Entry 7FBP (X-ray diffraction, 1.99 A resolution); this record covers chains A and B.

# Chain A
Name: Coagulation factor XIIa light chain
Organism: Homo sapiens
Reference sequence: P00748 (FA12_HUMAN); residues 373-613 here = UniProt positions 373-613
Sequence (241 residues; numbered 373 to 613; the number before each row is that of its first residue):
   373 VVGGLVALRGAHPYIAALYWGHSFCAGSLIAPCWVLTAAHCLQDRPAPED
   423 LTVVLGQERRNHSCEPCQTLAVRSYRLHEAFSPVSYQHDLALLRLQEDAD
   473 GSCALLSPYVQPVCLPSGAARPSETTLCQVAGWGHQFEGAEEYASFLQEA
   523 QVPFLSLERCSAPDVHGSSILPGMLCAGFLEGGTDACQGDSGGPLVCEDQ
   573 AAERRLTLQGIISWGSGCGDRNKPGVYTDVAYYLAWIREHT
Not modelled in the structure: 490-496
Cystine bridges: Cys397-Cys413, Cys405-Cys475, Cys436-Cys439, Cys500-Cys569, Cys532-Cys548, Cys559-Cys590
Glycans and other covalent adducts: N-acetylglucosamine (NAG) linked to Asn433
Swiss-Prot annotation at these positions:
  - active site (Charge relay system): His412, Asp461, Ser563
  - glycosylation: Asn433 (N-linked (GlcNAc...) asparagine)
  - natural variant: Ala411 (A411T: In FA12D), Leu414 (L414M: In FA12D), Arg417 (R417Q: In FA12D), Gln440 (Q440K: In FA12D), Asp461 (D461N: In FA12D), Trp505 (W505C: In FA12D), Gly589 (G589R: In FA12D), Cys590 (C590S: In FA12D)

# Chain B
Name: cMCoFx1
Sequence (34 residues; numbered 1 to 34; the number before each row is that of its first residue):
     1 DGGICPRIGRLCRRDSDCPGACICRATRFCGSGY
Cystine bridges: Cys5-Cys22, Cys12-Cys24, Cys18-Cys30
Glycans and other covalent adducts: covalent link Asp1-Tyr34

# How chain A and chain B interact
Residue-residue contacts (54):
  His394(A) - Arg10(B)
  His394(A) - Leu11(B)  hydrogen bond (backbone-backbone)
  Ser395(A) - Gly9(B)
  Ser395(A) - Arg10(B)  hydrogen bond
  Phe396(A) - Ile8(B)
  Phe396(A) - Gly9(B)  hydrogen bond (backbone-backbone)
  Cys397(A) - Ile8(B)  hydrophobic
  His412(A) - Pro6(B)
  His412(A) - Arg7(B)
  His412(A) - Ile8(B)
  Gln415(A) - Pro19(B)
  Asp416(A) - Arg10(B)  salt bridge
  Val456(A) - Ile4(B)
  Ser457(A) - Ile4(B)
  Tyr458(A) - Ile4(B)  hydrophobic
  Tyr458(A) - Pro6(B)
  Tyr458(A) - Pro19(B)
  Tyr458(A) - Gly20(B)  hydrogen bond (side chain-backbone)
  Glu510(A) - Arg25(B)  salt bridge
  Gly511(A) - Arg25(B)
  Gly511(A) - Thr27(B)
  Glu513(A) - Thr27(B)
  Glu513(A) - Phe29(B)
  Tyr515(A) - Gly9(B)
  Tyr515(A) - Arg10(B)  hydrogen bond (side chain-backbone)
  Tyr515(A) - Phe29(B)
  Asp557(A) - Arg7(B)  salt bridge
  Ala558(A) - Arg7(B)  hydrogen bond (backbone-side chain)
  Cys559(A) - Arg7(B)
  Gln560(A) - Cys5(B)  hydrogen bond
  Gln560(A) - Pro6(B)  hydrogen bond (side chain-backbone)
  Gln560(A) - Arg7(B)
  Gln560(A) - Ile8(B)
  Gln560(A) - Cys30(B)
  Gly561(A) - Arg7(B)  hydrogen bond (backbone-backbone)
  Gly561(A) - Ile8(B)
  Gly561(A) - Gly9(B)
  Asp562(A) - Arg7(B)  hydrogen bond (backbone-backbone)
  Ser563(A) - Arg7(B)  hydrogen bond (backbone-backbone)
  Ser563(A) - Ile8(B)  hydrogen bond (side chain-backbone)
  Ser585(A) - Pro6(B)
  Ser585(A) - Arg7(B)  hydrogen bond (backbone-backbone)
  Trp586(A) - Ile4(B)  hydrophobic
  Trp586(A) - Cys5(B)
  Trp586(A) - Pro6(B)  hydrophobic
  Trp586(A) - Arg7(B)
  Gly587(A) - Gly3(B)
  Gly587(A) - Cys5(B)  hydrogen bond (backbone-backbone)
  Gly587(A) - Arg7(B)
  Ser588(A) - Gly3(B)  hydrogen bond (side chain-backbone)
  Ser588(A) - Ser32(B)
  Gly589(A) - Arg7(B)  hydrogen bond (backbone-side chain)
  Gly589(A) - Ser32(B)  hydrogen bond (backbone-side chain)
  Gly597(A) - Arg7(B)
Also at the interface, not in a pair above, chain A (35 interface residues in all): Trp392, Cys413, Pro455, His507, Ala512, Ser541, Ile584, Cys590
Also at the interface, not in a pair above, chain B (17 interface residues in all): Gly31

# In short
The interface between chain A and chain B involves 35 residues on one side and 17 on the other, with 17
hydrogen bonds and 3 salt bridges. Polar pairs include Asp416(A)-Arg10(B), Glu510(A)-Arg25(B) and
Asp557(A)-Arg7(B). Covalently linked N-acetylglucosamine: at Asn433(A).
Chain A is Coagulation factor XIIa light chain (Homo sapiens) and chain B is cMCoFx1; the structure,
FXIIa-cMCoFx1 complex, was determined by X-ray diffraction.
